Entry 8F68 (electron microscopy, 3.15 A resolution); this record covers chains A and C of the 4 polymer chains in the assembly.

[Chain A]
Protein: Cytochrome bo(3) ubiquinol oxidase subunit 1
Source organism: Escherichia coli
Notes: EC 7.1.1.3
UniProt: P0ABI8 (CYOB_ECOLI); residues 1-658 here = UniProt positions 1-658
Sequence (658 residues; each row starts with the number of its first residue):
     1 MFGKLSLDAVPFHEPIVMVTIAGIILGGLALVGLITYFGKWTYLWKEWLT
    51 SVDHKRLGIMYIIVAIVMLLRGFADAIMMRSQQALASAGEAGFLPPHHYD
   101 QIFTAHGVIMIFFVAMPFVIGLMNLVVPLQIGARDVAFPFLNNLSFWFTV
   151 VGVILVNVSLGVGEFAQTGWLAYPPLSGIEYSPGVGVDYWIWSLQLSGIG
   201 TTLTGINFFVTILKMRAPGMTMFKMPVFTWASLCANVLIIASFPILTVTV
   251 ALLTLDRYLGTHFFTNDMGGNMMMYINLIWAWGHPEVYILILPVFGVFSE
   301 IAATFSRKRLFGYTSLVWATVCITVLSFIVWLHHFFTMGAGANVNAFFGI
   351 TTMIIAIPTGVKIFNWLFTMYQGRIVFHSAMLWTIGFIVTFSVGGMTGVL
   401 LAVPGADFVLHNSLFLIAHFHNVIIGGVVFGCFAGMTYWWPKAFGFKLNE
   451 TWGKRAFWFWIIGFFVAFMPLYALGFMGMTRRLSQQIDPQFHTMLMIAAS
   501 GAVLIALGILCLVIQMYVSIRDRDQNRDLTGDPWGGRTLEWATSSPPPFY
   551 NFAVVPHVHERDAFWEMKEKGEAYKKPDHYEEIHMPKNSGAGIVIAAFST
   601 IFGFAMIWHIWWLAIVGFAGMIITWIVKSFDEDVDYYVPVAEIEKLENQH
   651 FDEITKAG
Swiss-Prot annotation at these positions:
  - binding site (ubiquinone-8): Arg71, Asp75, His98
  - binding site (heme b): His106, Trp170, His421, Arg481, Arg482
  - binding site (Cu(2+)): His284, His333, His334
  - binding site (Fe(II)-heme o): Tyr288, His411, His419
  - cross-link: His284 to Tyr288 (1'-histidyl-3'-tyrosine (His-Tyr))
  - mutagenesis: His54 (H54A: 50% quinol oxidase activity), Lys55 (K55Q: No effect), Arg71 (R71H: No quinol oxidase activity; R71Q/L: Abolishes quinol oxidase activity), Asp75 (D75E: Very similar to wild-type; D75H: No quinol oxidase activity, altered binding of a semiquinone intermediate at the QH site; D75N: Abolishes quinol oxidase activity), Arg80 (R80Q: Abolishes quinol oxidase activity), His98 (H98F: About 1% quinol oxidase activity; H98N: Abolishes enzyme activity), Gln101 (Q101N: Reduces quinol oxidase activity by 75%, decreased affinity for ubiquinol-1), Ile102 (I102W: No quinol oxidase activity), His106 (H106A: 2% quinol oxidase activity, loss of heme b, loss of heme o, loss of Cu(B)), Asp135 (D135N: Abolishes quinol oxidase activity), Tyr173 (Y173F: No effect), Asp188 (D188N: No effect), 15 further mutagenesis entries in UniProt
Metal / ion sites: heme Fe: His106, His421; Cu ion: His284, His333, His334; heme o Fe near His419 (its only coordinating residue here)
Small-molecule neighbours:
  - 1,2-Distearoyl-sn-glycerophosphoethanolamine (3PE), molecule 1: Phe138, Pro139, Phe140, Leu141, Leu144, Phe148, Trp192, Gln195, Ile199, Leu203, Ile206, Phe602, Phe618, Met621, Trp625, Lys628, Val634
  - 1,2-Distearoyl-sn-glycerophosphoethanolamine (3PE), molecule 2: Ala251, Thr254, Leu255, Tyr258, Leu259, Phe602, Met606, Trp611, Ile615
  - 1,2-Distearoyl-sn-glycerophosphoethanolamine (3PE), molecule 3: Ala251, Phe618, Ile622, Trp625, Ile626, Ser629
  - heme (HEM): Phe73, Ala76, Met79, Arg80, Gln83, Phe103, His106, Gly107, Met110, Ile111, Ala115, Gly169, Trp170, Leu414, Ile417, Phe420, His421, Ile424, Ile425, Val429, Trp460, Phe468, Arg481, Arg482, Ile505
  - heme o (HEO): Trp170, Trp280, His284, Val287, Tyr288, Ile291, His333, His334, Thr352, Ile355, Ala356, Thr359, Gly360, Ile363, Phe364, Phe391, Ser392, Gly395, Met396, Gly398, Val399, Leu401, Ala402, Asp407, His411, Asn412, Leu416, His419, Phe420, Val423, Ile424, Val428, Arg481
What the authors report for this chain:
  - heme coordination: His106, His421
  - heme o coordination: His419

[Chain C]
Protein: Cytochrome bo(3) ubiquinol oxidase subunit 3
Source organism: Escherichia coli
UniProt: P0ABJ3 (CYOC_ECOLI); numbering as in UniProt (aligned over 21-204)
Sequence (184 residues; numbered 21 to 204; the number before each row is that of its first residue):
    21 AGGTKIFGFWIYLMSDCILFSILFATYAVLVNGTAGGPTGKDIFELPFVL
    71 VETFLLLFSSITYGMAAIAMYKNNKSQVISWLALTWLFGAGFIGMEIYEF
   121 HHLIVNGMGPDRSGFLSAFFALVGTHGLHVTSGLIWMAVLMVQIARRGLT
   171 STNRTRIMCLSLFWHFLDVVWICVFTVVYLMGAM
Small-molecule neighbours:
  - 1,2-Distearoyl-sn-glycerophosphoethanolamine (3PE), molecule 1: Lys25, Gly28, Phe29, Tyr32
  - 1,2-Distearoyl-sn-glycerophosphoethanolamine (3PE), molecule 2: Lys25, Phe29, Tyr32, Leu39, Leu43, Thr145, Leu148, His149, Ser152, Ile155, Trp156, Val159, Thr172, Arg176, Phe183

[Chain A / chain C interface]
Contacting residue pairs - 47 pairs, chain A then chain C:
  Phe138(A) - Thr24(C)
  Phe138(A) - Lys25(C)
  Phe138(A) - Gly28(C)
  Thr202(A) - Ser35(C)
  Ile206(A) - Gly28(C)
  Ile206(A) - Tyr32(C)  hydrophobic
  Phe209(A) - Phe27(C)  hydrophobic
  Phe209(A) - Ile31(C)  hydrophobic
  Val210(A) - Thr24(C)
  Val210(A) - Phe27(C)  hydrophobic
  Val210(A) - Gly28(C)
  Lys214(A) - Thr24(C)
  Lys214(A) - Phe27(C)
  Ile240(A) - Ile31(C)  hydrophobic
  Ile240(A) - Ser35(C)
  Ala241(A) - Ile38(C)
  Pro244(A) - Ser35(C)
  Pro244(A) - Ile38(C)  hydrophobic
  Pro244(A) - Leu39(C)
  Ile245(A) - Ile42(C)  hydrophobic
  Val248(A) - Leu39(C)
  Val248(A) - Ile42(C)  hydrophobic
  Val248(A) - Leu43(C)  hydrophobic
  Leu252(A) - Thr46(C)
  Gly260(A) - Asp131(C)
  Thr261(A) - Pro130(C)
  Thr261(A) - Ser137(C)
  His262(A) - Asp131(C)  hydrogen bond (side chain-backbone)
  His262(A) - Gly134(C)
  His262(A) - Ser137(C)
  Phe263(A) - Leu50(C)
  Phe263(A) - Ser137(C)
  Phe263(A) - Ala138(C)  hydrophobic
  Phe263(A) - Ala141(C)  hydrophobic
  Met268(A) - Arg132(C)
  Met268(A) - Ser133(C)
  Met268(A) - Gly134(C)  hydrogen bond (backbone-backbone)
  Gly269(A) - Gly53(C)
  Asn271(A) - Val49(C)
  Met274(A) - Val49(C)  hydrophobic
  Leu278(A) - Ile42(C)  hydrophobic
  Leu278(A) - Thr46(C)
  Ile626(A) - Val159(C)  hydrophobic
  Ser629(A) - Gln163(C)  hydrogen bond
  Ser629(A) - Arg176(C)  hydrogen bond (backbone-side chain)
  Phe630(A) - Gln163(C)
  Phe630(A) - Arg167(C)  hydrogen bond (backbone-side chain)
Also at the interface, not in a pair above, chain A (29 interface residues in all): Leu213, Thr247, Leu255, Leu259, Glu632
Also at the interface, not in a pair above, chain C (30 interface residues in all): Ile155, Val162, Arg166

[In short]
Chain A and chain C form an interface of 29 and 30 residues respectively; the contacts include 5 hydrogen
bonds. Polar pairs include His262(A)-Asp131(C), Ser629(A)-Gln163(C) and Ser629(A)-Arg176(C). 2
1,2-Distearoyl-sn-glycerophosphoethanolamine molecules are bound between chain A and chain C. The paper
reports heme coordination by His106(A) and His421(A); heme o coordination by His419(A).
Here chain A is Cytochrome bo(3) ubiquinol oxidase subunit 1 and chain C is Cytochrome bo(3) ubiquinol oxidase
subunit 3, both from Escherichia coli. Entry 8F68 (E. coli cytochrome bo3 ubiquinol oxidase monomer) was
determined by electron microscopy (same publication as 8F6C).
